Entry 8GH2 (electron microscopy, 3.66 A resolution); this record covers chains A and D of the 6 polymer chains in the assembly.

# Chain A (and D)
Name: malate dehydrogenase
Organism: Trypanosoma cruzi strain CL Brener
Notes: chain D of this document is another copy of the same molecule, construct and numbering; everything in this record applies to it too
UniProtKB: Q4DRD8 (Q4DRD8_TRYCC); residue numbers follow UniProt; this construct covers 1-323
Amino-acid sequence (323 residues; row label = number of the first residue in the row):
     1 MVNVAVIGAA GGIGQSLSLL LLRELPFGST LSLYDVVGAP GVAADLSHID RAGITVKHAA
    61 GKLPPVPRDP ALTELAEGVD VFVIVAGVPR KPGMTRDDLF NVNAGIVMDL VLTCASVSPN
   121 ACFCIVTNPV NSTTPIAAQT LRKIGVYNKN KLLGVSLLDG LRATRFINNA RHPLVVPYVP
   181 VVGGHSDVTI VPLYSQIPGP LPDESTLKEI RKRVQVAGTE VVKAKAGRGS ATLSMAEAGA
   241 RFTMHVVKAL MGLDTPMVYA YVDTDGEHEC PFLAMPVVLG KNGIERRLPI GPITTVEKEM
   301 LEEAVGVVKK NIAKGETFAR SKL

# Chain A / chain D interface
Pairs across the interface (9):
  Met1(A) with Gly252(D); Leu253(D), hydrophobic
  Phe27(A) with Gly252(D); Leu253(D); Asp254(D)
  Gly252(A) with Phe27(D)
  Leu253(A) with Phe27(D)
  Asp254(A) with Phe27(D)
  Thr255(A) with Phe27(D)
Interface residues without a listed pair, chain D (5 interface residues in all): Thr255

# In short
6 residues of chain A face 5 of chain D across their interface.
Chain A and chain D are both malate dehydrogenase (Trypanosoma cruzi strain CL Brener); the structure,
Structure of Trypanosoma (MDH)4-(Pex5)2, close conformation, was determined by electron microscopy (same
publication as 8GGD, 8GGH, 8GH3 and 8GI0).
